PDB entry 3HOB | X-ray diffraction, 2.07 A resolution | chain M

[Chain M]
Molecule: Coagulation factor VIII
From: Homo sapiens
Notes: fragment: factor VIII c2 domain
Reference sequence: P00451 (FA8_HUMAN); residues 2170-2328 here correspond to UniProt positions 2189-2347 (UniProt number = residue number + 19)
Chain sequence (159 residues; each row starts with the number of its first residue):
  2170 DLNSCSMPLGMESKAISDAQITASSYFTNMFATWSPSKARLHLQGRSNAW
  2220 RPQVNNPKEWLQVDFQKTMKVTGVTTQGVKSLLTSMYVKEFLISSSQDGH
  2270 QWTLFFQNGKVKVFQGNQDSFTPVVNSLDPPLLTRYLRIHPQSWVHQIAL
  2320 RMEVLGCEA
Unresolved in the structure: 2170-2172
Cystine bridges: Cys2174-Cys2326
From the paper describing this entry:
  - conformationally variable residues (side-chain flip): Phe2200
  - mutagenesis - W2313A (28-fold): decreased binding to 4% phosphatidylserine vesicles (citing earlier work)

[In short]
The paper reports that W2313A reduces binding to 4% phosphatidylserine vesicles; conformational variability at
Phe2200.
Chain M is Coagulation factor VIII (Homo sapiens); the structure, Factor VIII Trp2313-His2315 segment is
involved in membrane binding as shown by crystal structure of complex ..., was determined by X-ray diffraction
(same publication as 3HNB and 3HNY).
